Entry 3G6P (X-ray diffraction, 1.99 A resolution); this record covers chains A and B of the 4 polymer chains in the assembly.

# Chain A (and B)
Protein: Glucocorticoid receptor
Organism: Rattus norvegicus
Notes: chain B of this document is another copy of the same molecule, construct and numbering; everything in this record applies to it too
Reference sequence: P06536 (GCR_RAT); numbering as in UniProt (aligned over 440-525)
Amino-acid sequence (90 residues; row label = number of the first residue in the row):
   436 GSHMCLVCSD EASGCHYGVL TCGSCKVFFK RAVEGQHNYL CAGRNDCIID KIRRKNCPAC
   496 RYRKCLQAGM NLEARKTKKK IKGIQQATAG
Not modelled in the structure: 436, 511-525 (chain B: 436, 518-525)
Differences from the reference sequence: expression tag (436-439)
Metal / ion sites: Zn2+ site 1: Cys440, Cys443, Cys457, Cys460; Zn2+ site 2: Cys476, Cys482, Cys492, Cys495
Reported in the primary citation:
  - binding site for the 18-nt DNA strand: Arg510
  - mutagenesis - R510A, K514A: decreased binding to DNA
  - mutagenesis - K514A: unchanged signaling
  - mutagenesis - H472A, R510A: increased signaling
  - mutagenesis - H472R: decreased signaling
  - mutagenesis - G470A, N473A: decreased signaling in response to Pal
  - mutagenesis - G470A: decreased signaling in response to Tat

# How chain A and chain B interact
Residue-residue contacts (18; chain A residue first):
  Leu475(A) - Arg488(B)
  Leu475(A) - Asn491(B)
  Cys476(A) - Arg488(B)
  Ala477(A) - Cys482(B)
  Ala477(A) - Ile483(B)  hydrogen bond (backbone-backbone)
  Ala477(A) - Arg488(B)
  Ala477(A) - Asn491(B)
  Arg479(A) - Arg479(B)
  Arg479(A) - Asp481(B)  salt bridge
  Asp481(A) - Arg479(B)  salt bridge
  Cys482(A) - Ala477(B)
  Ile483(A) - Ala477(B)  hydrogen bond (backbone-backbone)
  Arg488(A) - Leu475(B)
  Arg488(A) - Cys476(B)  hydrogen bond (side chain-backbone)
  Arg488(A) - Ala477(B)
  Asn491(A) - Leu475(B)
  Asn491(A) - Ala477(B)
  Asn491(A) - Asn491(B)
Interface residues without a listed pair, chain A (10 interface residues in all): Ile487

# In short
Chain A and chain B form an interface of 10 and 9 residues respectively; the contacts include 3 hydrogen bonds
and 2 salt bridges. Among the polar pairs are Arg479(A)-Asp481(B), Arg488(A)-Cys476(B) and
Ala477(A)-Ile483(B). The paper reports a binding site for the 18-nt DNA strand at Arg510(A); R510A and K514A
of chain A reduce binding to DNA; 6 substitutions were tested in all.
Both chains are Glucocorticoid receptor (Rattus norvegicus). Entry 3G6P (GR DNA binding domain:FKBP5 complex,
18bp) was determined by X-ray diffraction (same publication as 3FYL, 3G6Q, 3G6R, 3G6T, 3G6U, 3G8U and 8
further entries).
